PDB entry 5IK2 | X-ray diffraction, 2.60 A resolution | chains E and G of the 8 polymer chains in the assembly

Chain E:
Molecule: ATP synthase subunit beta
From: Caldalkalibacillus thermarum TA2.A1
Notes: EC 3.6.3.14
UniProt: F5LA72 (F5LA72_9BACI); residue numbers follow UniProt; this construct covers 1-462
Sequence (462 residues; numbered 1 to 462; the number before each row is that of its first residue):
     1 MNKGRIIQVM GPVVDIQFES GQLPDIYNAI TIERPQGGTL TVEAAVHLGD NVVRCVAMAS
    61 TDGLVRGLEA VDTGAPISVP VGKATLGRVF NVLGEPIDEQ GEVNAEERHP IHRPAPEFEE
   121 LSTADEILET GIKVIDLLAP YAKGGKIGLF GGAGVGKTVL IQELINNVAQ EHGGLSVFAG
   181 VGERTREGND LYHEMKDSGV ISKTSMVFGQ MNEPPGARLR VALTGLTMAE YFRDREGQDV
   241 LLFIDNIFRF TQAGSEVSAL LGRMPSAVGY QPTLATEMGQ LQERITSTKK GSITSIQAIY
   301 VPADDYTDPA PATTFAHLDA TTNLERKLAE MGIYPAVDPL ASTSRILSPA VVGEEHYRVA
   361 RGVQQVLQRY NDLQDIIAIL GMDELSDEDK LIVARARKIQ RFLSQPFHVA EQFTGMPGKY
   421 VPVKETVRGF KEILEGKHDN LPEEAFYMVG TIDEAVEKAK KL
Small-molecule neighbours: ADP (adenosine-5'-diphosphate): Gly152, Ala153, Gly154, Val155, Gly156, Lys157, Thr158, Val159, Tyr334, Phe407, Ala410, Phe413, Thr414
What the authors report for this chain:
  - binding site for phosphate ion: Lys157, Arg184, Asp245, Asn246, Arg249

Chain G:
Molecule: ATP synthase gamma chain
From: Caldalkalibacillus thermarum TA2.A1
UniProt: F5LA73 (F5LA73_9BACI); numbering as in UniProt (aligned over 2-286)
Sequence (285 residues; numbered 2 to 286; the number before each row is that of its first residue):
     2 QGMREIKRRI RSVKNTRQIT KAMKMVAAAK LRRAQETAEN ARPYADKIKE VISSIAAGTK
    62 DFSHPMLEAR PVKKTGYMVI TSDRGLAGPY NANILRLVSK TIEERHQSKD EYVIFAVGRK
   122 GRDFFKKRGY PVVEEVTGIS DTPSLTEIQD IAQSAIGMFA DETFDKLTIF YNEFVSPIVQ
   182 RPVEKQLLPL TSEEVLDGPV SAYEYEPDSE SVLEVLLPKY AETLIYSALL DAKASEFGAR
   242 MTAMGNATDN ATEMLETLTL QFNRARQAAI TQEIAEIVAG ANALR

Chain E / chain G interface:
Pairs across the interface (22; chain E residue first):
  Pro265(E) with Ile275(G), hydrophobic; Val279(G)
  Ala267(E) with Thr272(G)
  Val268(E) with Gln268(G); Ile271(G); Thr272(G), hydrogen bond (backbone-side chain)
  Gly269(E) with Ile271(G); Ile275(G)
  Ala303(E) with Arg267(G)
  Asp305(E) with Asn264(G), hydrogen bond; Arg267(G), salt bridge; Gln268(G), hydrogen bond
  Thr307(E) with Gln268(G), hydrogen bond
  Asp308(E) with Arg267(G), salt bridge; Gln268(G)
  Asp375(E) with Lys22(G), salt bridge; Met26(G)
  Ile379(E) with Met26(G); Ala30(G), hydrophobic; Arg33(G)
  Leu380(E) with Ala29(G); Arg33(G)
Other interface residues (no listed pair), chain E (14 interface residues in all): Met264, Pro302, Pro309
Other interface residues (no listed pair), chain G (13 interface residues in all): Asn283

In short:
Chain E and chain G form an interface of 14 and 13 residues respectively; the contacts include 4 hydrogen
bonds and 3 salt bridges. Polar pairs include Asp305(E)-Arg267(G), Asp308(E)-Arg267(G) and Asp375(E)-Lys22(G).
Chain E binds ADP. The paper reports a binding site for phosphate ion at Lys157(E), Arg184(E) and Asp245(E)
among others.
Chain E is ATP synthase subunit beta and chain G is ATP synthase gamma chain, both from Caldalkalibacillus
thermarum TA2.A1; the structure, Caldalaklibacillus thermarum F1-ATPase (epsilon mutant), was determined by
X-ray diffraction (same publication as 5HKK).
